Entry 6Y9Y (electron microscopy, 6.10 A resolution (low resolution: residue-level contacts below are approximate; hydrogen-bond / salt-bridge calls are withheld)); this record covers chains H and N of the 13 polymer chains in the assembly.

# Chain H (and N)
Protein: Gag-Pol polyprotein
Organism: Human immunodeficiency virus 1
Notes: EC 3.4.23.16, 2.7.7.49, 2.7.7.7, 3.1.26.13, 3.1.13.2, 2.7.7.-, 3.1.-.-; chain N of this document is another copy of the same molecule, construct and numbering; everything in this record applies to it too
UniProt: P0C6F2 (POL_HV1LW); residues 1-220 here correspond to UniProt positions 133-352 (UniProt number = residue number + 132)
Chain sequence (220 residues; each row starts with the number of its first residue):
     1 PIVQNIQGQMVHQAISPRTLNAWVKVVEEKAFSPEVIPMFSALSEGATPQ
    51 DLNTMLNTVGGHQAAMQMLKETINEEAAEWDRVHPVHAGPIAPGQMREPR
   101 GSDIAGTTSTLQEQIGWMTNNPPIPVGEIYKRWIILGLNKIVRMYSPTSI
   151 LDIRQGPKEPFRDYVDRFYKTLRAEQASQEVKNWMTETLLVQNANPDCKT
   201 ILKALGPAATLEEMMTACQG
Cystine bridges: Cys198-Cys218
UniProt features mapped onto this chain:
  - region: Asn57 to Gln95 (Interaction with human PPIA/CYPA and NUP153)
  - site: Gly89, Pro90 (Cis/trans isomerization of proline peptide bond)

# Chain H / chain N interface
Pairs across the interface - 9 pairs, chain H then chain N:
  Asn57(H) - Arg173(N)
  Val59(H) - Arg173(N)
  Gln63(H) - Tyr169(N)
  Gln63(H) - Arg173(N)
  Ala64(H) - Tyr169(N)
  Ala64(H) - Leu211(N)
  Met68(H) - Leu211(N)
  Met68(H) - Glu212(N)
  Tyr145(H) - Arg162(N)
Also at the interface, not in a pair above, chain H (11 interface residues in all): Gly60, Gly61, Lys140, Met144, Ser146
Also at the interface, not in a pair above, chain N (7 interface residues in all): Met215, Gln219

# Overview
Chain H and chain N form an interface of 11 and 7 residues respectively.
Both chains are Gag-Pol polyprotein (Human immunodeficiency virus 1). Entry 6Y9Y (Structure of the native
full-length HIV-1 capsid protein in complex with Cyclophilin A from helical assembly ...) was determined by
electron microscopy together with 6Y9V, 6Y9W, 6Y9X, 6Y9Z and 6ZDJ from the same study.
